PDB entry 7SQU | electron microscopy, 2.60 A resolution | chains A and B of the 12 polymer chains in the assembly

# Chain A (and B)
Molecule: Chimallin
Organism: Escherichia phage vB_EcoM_Goslar
Notes: chain B of this document is another copy of the same molecule, construct and numbering; everything in this record applies to it too
UniProt: A0A482GDX1 (A0A482GDX1_9CAUD); numbering as in UniProt (aligned over 1-631)
Chain sequence (634 residues; numbered -2 to 631; the number before each row is that of its first residue; numbers below 1 keep their minus sign (Ser-2 is residue -2)):
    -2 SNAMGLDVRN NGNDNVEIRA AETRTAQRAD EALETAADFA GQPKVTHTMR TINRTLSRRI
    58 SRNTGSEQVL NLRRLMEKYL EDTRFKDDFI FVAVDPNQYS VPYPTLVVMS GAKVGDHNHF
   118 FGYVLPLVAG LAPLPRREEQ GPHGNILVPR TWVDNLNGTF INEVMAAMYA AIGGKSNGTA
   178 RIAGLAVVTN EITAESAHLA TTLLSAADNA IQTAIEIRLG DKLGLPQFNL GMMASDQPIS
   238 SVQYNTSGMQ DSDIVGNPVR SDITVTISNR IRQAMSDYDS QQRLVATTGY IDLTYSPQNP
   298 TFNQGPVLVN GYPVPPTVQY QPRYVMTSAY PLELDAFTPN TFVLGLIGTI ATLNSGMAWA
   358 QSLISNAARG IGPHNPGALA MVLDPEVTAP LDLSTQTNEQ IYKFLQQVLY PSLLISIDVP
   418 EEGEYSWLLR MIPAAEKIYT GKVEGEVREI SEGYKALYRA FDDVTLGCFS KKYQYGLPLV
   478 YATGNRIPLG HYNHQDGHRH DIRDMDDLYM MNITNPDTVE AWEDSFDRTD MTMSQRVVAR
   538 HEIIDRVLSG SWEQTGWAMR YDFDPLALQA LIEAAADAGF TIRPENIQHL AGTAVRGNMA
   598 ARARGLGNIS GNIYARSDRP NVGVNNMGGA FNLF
Disordered / not traced: -2 to 44, 587-631 (chain B: -2 to 590, 616-631)
Construct notes: expression tag (-2 to 0)

# Interface between chain A and chain B
Contacting residue pairs (41; chain A residue first):
  Tyr292(A) - Arg593(B)
  Tyr292(A) - Gly594(B)
  Tyr292(A) - Asn595(B)  hydrogen bond (backbone-backbone)
  Ser293(A) - Asn595(B)  hydrogen bond (side chain-backbone)
  Ser293(A) - Arg599(B)
  Pro294(A) - Arg593(B)
  Pro294(A) - Gly594(B)
  Pro294(A) - Met596(B)
  Pro294(A) - Arg599(B)  hydrogen bond (backbone-side chain)
  Val304(A) - Arg599(B)
  Asn307(A) - Gly604(B)
  Asn307(A) - Asn605(B)
  Gln318(A) - Arg599(B)
  Ala348(A) - Tyr611(B)  hydrogen bond (backbone-side chain)
  Asn351(A) - Gly604(B)
  Ser352(A) - Tyr611(B)
  Tyr407(A) - Arg599(B)
  Ser409(A) - Leu603(B)
  Leu410(A) - Gly602(B)
  Leu410(A) - Leu603(B)  hydrogen bond (backbone-backbone)
  Leu411(A) - Ala598(B)
  Leu411(A) - Arg601(B)
  Tyr478(A) - Arg601(B)
  Glu517(A) - Arg593(B)
  Glu520(A) - Arg593(B)  salt bridge
  Asp521(A) - Arg593(B)  salt bridge
  Asp524(A) - Asn595(B)
  Asp559(A) - Arg601(B)  salt bridge
  Pro562(A) - Arg601(B)
  Pro562(A) - Gly602(B)
  Pro562(A) - Leu603(B)
  Gln566(A) - Leu603(B)
  Gln566(A) - Asn605(B)  hydrogen bond (side chain-backbone)
  Ala573(A) - Ile610(B)
  Phe577(A) - Ile610(B)
  Thr578(A) - Asn609(B)
  Thr578(A) - Ile610(B)
  Ile579(A) - Ile610(B)  hydrogen bond (backbone-backbone)
  Ile579(A) - Tyr611(B)
  Ile579(A) - Ala612(B)  hydrogen bond (backbone-backbone)
  Arg580(A) - Ala612(B)
Also at the interface, not in a pair above, chain A (34 interface residues in all): Gln234, Thr291, Gln295, Ile347, Ile569, Glu570, Ala572, Pro581
Also at the interface, not in a pair above, chain B (18 interface residues in all): Ala600, Ile606, Ser607

# Summary
34 residues of chain A and 18 residues of chain B are in contact, with 8 hydrogen bonds and 3 salt bridges.
Among the polar pairs are Glu520(A)-Arg593(B), Asp521(A)-Arg593(B) and Asp559(A)-Arg601(B).
Both chains are Chimallin (Escherichia phage vB_EcoM_Goslar). Entry 7SQU (Goslar chimallin C4 tetramer
localized reconstruction) was determined by electron microscopy together with 7SQQ, 7SQR, 7SQS, 7SQT and 7SQV
from the same study.
